8WKQ - chains H and M of the 103 polymer chains in the assembly; structure by electron microscopy, 3.80 A resolution.

[Chain H]
Name: Flagellar biosynthetic protein FliP
Organism: Salmonella enterica subsp. enterica serovar Typhimurium str. LT2
UniProtKB: P54700 (FLIP_SALTY); residues 1-245 here = UniProt positions 1-245
Amino-acid sequence (245 residues; each row starts with the number of its first residue):
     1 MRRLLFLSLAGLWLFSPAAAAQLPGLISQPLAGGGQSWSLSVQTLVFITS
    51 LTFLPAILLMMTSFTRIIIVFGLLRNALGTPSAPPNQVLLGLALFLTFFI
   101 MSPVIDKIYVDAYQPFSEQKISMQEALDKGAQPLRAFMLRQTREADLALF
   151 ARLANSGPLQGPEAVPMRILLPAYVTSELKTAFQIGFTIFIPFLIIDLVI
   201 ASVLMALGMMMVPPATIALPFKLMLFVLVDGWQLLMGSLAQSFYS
Not modelled in the structure: 1-35, 244-245

[Chain M]
Name: Flagellar hook-basal body complex protein FliE
Organism: Salmonella enterica subsp. enterica serovar Typhimurium str. LT2
UniProtKB: P26462 (FLIE_SALTY); numbering as in UniProt (aligned over 1-104)
Amino-acid sequence (104 residues; row label = number of the first residue in the row):
     1 MAAIQGIEGVISQLQATAMAARGQDTHSQSTVSFAGQLHAALDRISDRQA
    51 AARVQAEKFTLGEPGIALNDVMADMQKASVSMQMGIQVRNKLVAAYQEVM
   101 SMQV
Not modelled in the structure: 1-2, 22-30

[Chain H / chain M interface]
Contacting residue pairs - 28 pairs, chain H then chain M:
  Thr44(H) - Met84(M)  hydrogen bond
  Phe47(H) - Met84(M)  hydrophobic
  Phe47(H) - Val88(M)  hydrophobic
  Ile48(H) - Lys91(M)
  Leu51(H) - Val88(M)  hydrophobic
  Thr52(H) - Lys91(M)  hydrogen bond
  Leu54(H) - Leu92(M)  hydrophobic
  Leu54(H) - Ala95(M)  hydrophobic
  Pro55(H) - Glu98(M)
  Leu58(H) - Val99(M)  hydrophobic
  Leu59(H) - Met102(M)  hydrophobic
  Ile68(H) - Val104(M)  hydrophobic
  Arg75(H) - Gln103(M)
  Arg75(H) - Val104(M)
  Asn86(H) - Met102(M)
  Asn86(H) - Gln103(M)  hydrogen bond (side chain-backbone)
  Asn86(H) - Val104(M)
  Gln87(H) - Met100(M)
  Leu90(H) - Val99(M)
  Leu90(H) - Met100(M)  hydrophobic
  Leu90(H) - Met102(M)  hydrophobic
  Leu90(H) - Val104(M)  hydrophobic
  Leu94(H) - Val99(M)  hydrophobic
  Ile105(H) - Phe34(M)  hydrophobic
  Asp106(H) - Thr31(M)  hydrogen bond (side chain-backbone)
  Asp106(H) - Val32(M)  hydrogen bond (side chain-backbone)
  Tyr109(H) - Val32(M)  hydrophobic
  Tyr113(H) - Gln37(M)  hydrogen bond
Interface residues without a listed pair, chain H (24 interface residues in all): Phe64, Gly72, Leu89, Gly91, Phe98
Interface residues without a listed pair, chain M (16 interface residues in all): Gln87

[Overview]
Chain H and chain M form an interface of 24 and 16 residues respectively; the contacts include 6 hydrogen
bonds. Among the polar pairs are Thr44(H)-Met84(M), Thr52(H)-Lys91(M) and Asn86(H)-Gln103(M).
Here chain H is Flagellar biosynthetic protein FliP and chain M is Flagellar hook-basal body complex protein
FliE, both from Salmonella enterica subsp. enterica serovar Typhimurium str. LT2. Entry 8WKQ (Cryo-EM
structure of the MS ring (C1) with export apparatus and proximal rod within the flagellar ...) was determined
by electron microscopy (same publication as 8WHT, 8WIW, 8WK3, 8WK4, 8WKI, 8WKK and 11 further entries).
